Entry 8EFC (electron microscopy, 2.80 A resolution); this record covers chains A and F of the 3 polymer chains in the assembly.

== Chain A ==
Protein: DNA polymerase theta
Organism: Lates calcarifer
Amino-acid sequence (864 residues; row label = number of the first residue in the row):
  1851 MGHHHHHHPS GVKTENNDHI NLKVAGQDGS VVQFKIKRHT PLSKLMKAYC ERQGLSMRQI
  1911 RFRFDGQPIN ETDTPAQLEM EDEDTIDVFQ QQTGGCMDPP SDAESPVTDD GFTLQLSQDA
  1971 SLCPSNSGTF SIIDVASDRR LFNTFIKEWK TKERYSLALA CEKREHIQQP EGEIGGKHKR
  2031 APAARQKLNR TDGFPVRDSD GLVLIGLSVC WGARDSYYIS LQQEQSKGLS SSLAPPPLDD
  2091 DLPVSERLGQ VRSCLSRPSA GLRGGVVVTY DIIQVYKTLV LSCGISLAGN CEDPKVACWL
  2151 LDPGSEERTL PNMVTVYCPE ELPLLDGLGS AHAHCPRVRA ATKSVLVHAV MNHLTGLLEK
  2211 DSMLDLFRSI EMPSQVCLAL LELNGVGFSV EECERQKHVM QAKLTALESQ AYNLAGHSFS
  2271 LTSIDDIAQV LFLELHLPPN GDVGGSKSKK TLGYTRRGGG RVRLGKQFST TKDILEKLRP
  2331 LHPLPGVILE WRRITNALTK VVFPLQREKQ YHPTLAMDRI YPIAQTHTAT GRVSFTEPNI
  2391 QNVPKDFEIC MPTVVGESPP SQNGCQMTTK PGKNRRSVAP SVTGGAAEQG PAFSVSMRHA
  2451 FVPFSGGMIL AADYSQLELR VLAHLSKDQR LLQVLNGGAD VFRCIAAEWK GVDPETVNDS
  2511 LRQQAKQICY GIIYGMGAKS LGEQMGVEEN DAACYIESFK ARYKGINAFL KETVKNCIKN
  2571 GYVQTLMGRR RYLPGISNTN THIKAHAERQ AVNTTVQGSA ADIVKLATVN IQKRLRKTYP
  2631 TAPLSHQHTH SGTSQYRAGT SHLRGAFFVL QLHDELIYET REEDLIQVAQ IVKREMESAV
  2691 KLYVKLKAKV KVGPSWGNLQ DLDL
Disordered / not traced: 1851-1978, 2017-2047, 2074-2093, 2109-2113, 2179-2182, 2289-2316, 2402-2441, 2640-2652
Bound ions: Mg2+: Asp2463, Tyr2464, Asp2664 (together with 2'-deoxyguanosine-5'-triphosphate)
Ligand contacts: 2'-deoxyguanosine-5'-triphosphate (DGT): Arg2382, Asp2463, Tyr2464, Ser2465, Gln2466, Leu2467, Glu2468, Phe2492, Arg2512, Lys2516, Gln2517, Tyr2520, Tyr2524, Asn2603, Gln2607, Asp2664
From the paper describing this entry:
  - binding site for 2'-deoxyguanosine-5'-triphosphate: Arg2512
  - binding site for the 21-nt DNA strand (chain F): Lys2322
  - catalytic residues: Asp2463, Asp2664, Glu2665 (proposed by the authors, not directly observed)
  - mutagenesis - K2299A/K2300A, K2299A/K2300A/R2306A/R2307A, R2306A/R2307A, K2395A, K2395A/R2448A, R2448A: decreased catalytic activity
  - mutagenesis - P2402DEL, K2420A/K2423A/R2425A/R2426A: unchanged catalytic activity on HP [3,9]
  - mutagenesis - R2448A: unchanged binding to HP [3,9]
  - mutagenesis - V2405DEL: decreased catalytic activity on HP [3,9]
  - mutagenesis - V2405DEL: unchanged catalytic activity

== Chain F ==
Molecule: 21-nt DNA strand
Sequence (21 nucleotides; numbered 0 to 20; the number before each row is that of its first residue; numbering starts at 0):
     0 TGACTGTGAG GCATCCGTAG X
Disordered / not traced: 0-1
Modified positions: 2DA (2',3'-dideoxyadenosine-5'-monophosphate) at position 20

== Interface between chain A and chain F ==
Residue-residue contacts (18):
  Thr2321(A) with DG16(F), phosphate contact; DT17(F), phosphate contact
  Lys2322(A) with DT17(F), hydrogen bond to the phosphate; DA18(F), salt bridge to the phosphate
  Arg2342(A) with DT17(F), salt bridge to the phosphate
  Arg2343(A) with DA18(F), phosphate contact; DG19(F), salt bridge to the phosphate
  Arg2382(A) with 2DA_20(F), base contact
  Gln2391(A) with DG19(F), sugar contact
  Asn2392(A) with DA18(F), base contact; DG19(F), sugar contact
  Pro2394(A) with DA18(F), phosphate contact; DG19(F), phosphate contact
  Lys2395(A) with DG19(F), hydrogen bond to the phosphate; 2DA_20(F), salt bridge to the phosphate
  Arg2448(A) with DG19(F), hydrogen bond to the phosphate; 2DA_20(F), salt bridge to the phosphate
  Leu2662(A) with 2DA_20(F), sugar contact
Other interface residues (no listed pair), chain A (16 interface residues in all): Ser2319, Asn2346, Val2393, His2663, Asp2664

== In short ==
Chain A and chain F form an interface of 16 and 5 residues respectively; the contacts include 3 hydrogen bonds
and 5 salt bridges. Among the polar pairs are Lys2322(A)-DT17(F), Lys2395(A)-DG19(F) and Arg2448(A)-DG19(F).
From the paper: catalytic residues Asp2463(A), Asp2664(A) and Glu2665(A); K2299A/K2300A,
K2299A/K2300A/R2306A/R2307A and R2306A/R2307A of chain A, among others, reduce catalytic activity; 9
substitutions were tested in all.
Chain A is DNA polymerase theta (Lates calcarifer) and chain F is a 21-nt DNA strand; the structure, Structure
of Lates calcarifer DNA polymerase theta polymerase domain with long duplex DNA, complex Ia, was determined by
electron microscopy together with 8EF9 and 8EFK from the same study.
